PDB entry 2XWE | X-ray diffraction, 2.31 A resolution | chain A

# Chain A
Name: Glucosylceramidase
From: Homo sapiens
Notes: EC 3.2.1.45
UniProtKB: P04062 (GLCM_HUMAN); residues 1-497 here correspond to UniProt positions 20-516 (UniProt number = residue number + 19)
Amino-acid sequence (505 residues; numbered -1 to 503; the number before each row is that of its first residue; numbers below 1 keep their minus sign (Glu-1 is residue -1)):
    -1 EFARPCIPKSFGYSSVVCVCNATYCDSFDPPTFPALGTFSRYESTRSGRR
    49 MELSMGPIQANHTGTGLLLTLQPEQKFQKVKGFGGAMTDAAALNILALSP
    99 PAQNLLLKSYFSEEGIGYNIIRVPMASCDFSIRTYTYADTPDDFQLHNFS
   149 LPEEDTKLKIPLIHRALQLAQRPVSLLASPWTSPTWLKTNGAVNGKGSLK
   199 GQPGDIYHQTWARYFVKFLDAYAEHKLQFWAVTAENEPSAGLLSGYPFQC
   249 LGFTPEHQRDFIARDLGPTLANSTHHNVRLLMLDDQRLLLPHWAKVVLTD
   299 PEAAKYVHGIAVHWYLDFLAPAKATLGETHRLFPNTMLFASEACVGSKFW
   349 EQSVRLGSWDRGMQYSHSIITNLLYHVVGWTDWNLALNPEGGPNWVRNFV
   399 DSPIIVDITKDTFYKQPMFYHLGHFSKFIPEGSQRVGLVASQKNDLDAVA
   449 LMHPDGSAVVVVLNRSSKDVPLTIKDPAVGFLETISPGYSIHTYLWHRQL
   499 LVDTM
Disordered / not traced: -1, 30-31, 498-503
Construct notes: expression tag (-1 to 0, 498-503); variant His495 (Arg514 in P04062)
Disulfides: Cys4-Cys16, Cys18-Cys23
Glycans and other covalent adducts: N-acetylglucosamine (NAG) linked to Asn19
Bound ions: K+: Gly344, Lys346, Glu349, Ser351
Small-molecule neighbours: AMF ((3Z,5S,6R,7S,8R,8aS)-3-(octylimino)hexahydro[1,3]thiazolo[3,4-a]pyridine-5,6,7,8-tetrol): Asp127, Phe128, Trp179, Asn234, Glu235, Leu241, Tyr244, Phe246, Gln284, His311, Tyr313, Leu314, Glu340, Cys342, Ser345, Trp381, Asn396, Val398

# In short
Bound to chain A: compound AMF. Covalently linked N-acetylglucosamine: at Asn19. Gly344, Lys346, Glu349 and
Ser351 coordinate K+.
Chain A is Glucosylceramidase (Homo sapiens); the structure, X-ray structure of acid-beta-glucosidase with
5N,6S-(n'-(n-octyl)imino)-6-thionojirimycin in the active site, was determined by X-ray diffraction together
with 2XWD from the same study.
